6KA9 - chains C and D of the 4 polymer chains in the assembly; structure by X-ray diffraction, 1.40 A resolution.

[Chain C]
Name: Hemoglobin subunit alpha
From: Homo sapiens
Reference sequence: P69905 (HBA_HUMAN); residues 1-141 here correspond to UniProt positions 2-142 (UniProt number = residue number + 1)
Chain sequence (141 residues; each row starts with the number of its first residue):
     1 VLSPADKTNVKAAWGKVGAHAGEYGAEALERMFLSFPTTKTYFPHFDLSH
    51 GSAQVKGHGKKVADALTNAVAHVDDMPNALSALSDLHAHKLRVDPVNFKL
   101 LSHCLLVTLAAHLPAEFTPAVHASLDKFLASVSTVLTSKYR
Bound ions: heme Fe: His87 (together with carbon monoxide)
Small-molecule neighbours: carbon monoxide / heme: Leu29, Met32, Thr39, Tyr42, Phe43, His45, Phe46, His58, Lys61, Val62, Ala65, Leu66, Leu83, Leu86, His87, Leu91, Val93, Asn97, Phe98, Leu101, Leu105, Val132, Leu136
Swiss-Prot annotation at these positions:
  - binding site (O2): His58
  - binding site (heme b): His87
  - site: Thr8, Asn9 (Microbial infection: Cleavage), Lys11 (Not glycated), Ala13, Trp14 (Microbial infection: Cleavage), Tyr24, Gly25 (Microbial infection: Cleavage), Leu29, Glu30 (Microbial infection: Cleavage), His45, Phe46 (Microbial infection: Cleavage), Asp47, Leu48 (Microbial infection: Cleavage), Ser52, Ala53 (Microbial infection: Cleavage), Val55, Lys56 (Microbial infection: Cleavage), Lys56 (Not glycated), Gly59, Lys60 (Microbial infection: Cleavage), Lys60 (Not glycated), Lys90 (Not glycated), Leu91, Arg92 (Microbial infection: Cleavage), Lys99 (Not glycated), Leu106, Val107 (Microbial infection: Cleavage), Thr108, Leu109 (Microbial infection: Cleavage), Val121, His122 (Microbial infection: Cleavage), Ser133, Thr134 (Microbial infection: Cleavage)
  - modified residue: Ser3 (Phosphoserine), Lys7 (N6-succinyllysine), Thr8 (Phosphothreonine), Lys11 (N6-succinyllysine), Lys16 (N6-acetyllysine), Tyr24 (Phosphotyrosine), Ser35 (Phosphoserine), Lys40 (N6-succinyllysine), Ser49 (Phosphoserine), Ser102 (Phosphoserine), Thr108 (Phosphothreonine), Ser124 (Phosphoserine), Ser131 (Phosphoserine), Thr134 (Phosphothreonine), Thr137 (Phosphothreonine), Ser138 (Phosphoserine)
  - glycosylation (N-linked (Glc) (glycation) lysine): Lys7, Lys16, Lys40, Lys61

[Chain D]
Name: Hemoglobin subunit beta
From: Homo sapiens
Reference sequence: P68871 (HBB_HUMAN); residues 1-146 here correspond to UniProt positions 2-147 (UniProt number = residue number + 1)
Chain sequence (146 residues; row label = number of the first residue in the row):
     1 VHLTPEEKSAVTALWGKVNVDEVGGEALGRLLVVYPWTQRFFESFGDLST
    51 PDAVMGNPKVKAHGKKVLGAFSDGLAHLDNLKGTFATLSELHCDKLHVDP
   101 ENFRLLGNVLVCVLAHHFGKEFTPPVQAAYQKVVAGVANALAHKYH
Covalently attached groups: but-2-enedial (2FU) linked to Lys82
Bound ions: protoporphyrin IX containing ni(II) Ni near His92 (its only coordinating residue here)
Small-molecule neighbours: protoporphyrin IX containing ni(II) (HNI): Leu31, Thr38, Phe41, Phe42, Phe45, His63, Lys66, Val67, Ala70, Phe71, Phe85, Leu88, Leu91, His92, Leu96, Val98, Asn102, Phe103, Leu106, Val137, Leu141
Swiss-Prot annotation at these positions:
  - binding site ((2R)-2,3-bisphosphoglycerate): Val1, His2, Lys82, His143
  - binding site (heme b): His63, His92
  - site: Glu7, Lys8 (Microbial infection: Cleavage), Gly25, Glu26 (Microbial infection: Cleavage), Gly29, Arg30 (Microbial infection: Cleavage), Tyr35, Pro36 (Microbial infection: Cleavage), Trp37, Thr38 (Microbial infection: Cleavage), Phe45, Gly46 (Microbial infection: Cleavage), Asp52, Ala53 (Microbial infection: Cleavage), Gly56, Asn57 (Microbial infection: Cleavage), Lys59 (Not glycated), Phe71, Ser72 (Microbial infection: Cleavage), Gly74, Leu75 (Microbial infection: Cleavage), Lys82 (Not glycated), Thr84, Phe85 (Microbial infection: Cleavage), His92, Cys93 (Microbial infection: Cleavage), Lys95 (Not glycated), Arg104, Leu105 (Microbial infection: Cleavage), Leu110, Val111 (Microbial infection: Cleavage), Gly119, Lys120 (Microbial infection: Cleavage), Phe122, Thr123 (Microbial infection: Cleavage), Ala128, Ala129 (Microbial infection: Cleavage) and 2 more in UniProt
  - modified residue: Val1 (N-acetylvaline), Ser9 (Phosphoserine), Thr12 (Phosphothreonine), Ser44 (Phosphoserine), Thr50 (Phosphothreonine), Lys59 (N6-acetyllysine), Lys82 (N6-acetyllysine), Thr87 (Phosphothreonine), Cys93 (S-nitrosocysteine), Lys144 (N6-acetyllysine)
  - glycosylation: Val1 (N-linked (Glc) (glycation) valine), Lys8 (N-linked (Glc) (glycation) lysine), Lys17 (N-linked (Glc) (glycation) lysine), Lys66 (N-linked (Glc) (glycation) lysine), Lys120 (N-linked (Glc) (glycation) lysine), Lys144 (N-linked (Glc) (glycation) lysine)

[Interface between chain C and chain D]
Contacting residue pairs - 39 pairs, chain C then chain D:
  Glu30(C) - Pro124(D)
  Arg31(C) - Phe122(D)  hydrogen bond (side chain-backbone)
  Arg31(C) - Thr123(D)
  Arg31(C) - Pro124(D)
  Arg31(C) - Gln127(D)  hydrogen bond
  Leu34(C) - Pro124(D)  hydrophobic
  Leu34(C) - Pro125(D)
  Leu34(C) - Ala128(D)
  Ser35(C) - Gln127(D)
  Ser35(C) - Ala128(D)
  Ser35(C) - Gln131(D)
  Phe36(C) - Gln131(D)
  His103(C) - Asn108(D)
  His103(C) - Val111(D)
  His103(C) - Gln131(D)  hydrogen bond
  Cys104(C) - Gln127(D)
  Leu106(C) - Cys112(D)  hydrophobic
  Val107(C) - Val111(D)  hydrophobic
  Val107(C) - Ala115(D)
  Val107(C) - Gln127(D)
  Ala110(C) - Cys112(D)
  Ala110(C) - Ala115(D)
  Ala110(C) - His116(D)
  Ala111(C) - Ala115(D)
  Ala111(C) - Gly119(D)
  Leu113(C) - His116(D)
  Pro114(C) - His116(D)  hydrogen bond (backbone-side chain)
  Phe117(C) - Arg30(D)  hydrogen bond (backbone-side chain)
  Phe117(C) - His116(D)
  Thr118(C) - Arg30(D)
  Pro119(C) - Arg30(D)
  Pro119(C) - Val33(D)
  Pro119(C) - Met55(D)  hydrophobic
  His122(C) - Arg30(D)  hydrogen bond
  His122(C) - Val34(D)
  His122(C) - Cys112(D)
  Ala123(C) - Val34(D)
  Asp126(C) - Val34(D)
  Asp126(C) - Tyr35(D)  hydrogen bond
Interface residues without a listed pair, chain D (19 interface residues in all): Lys120

[Overview]
The chain C/chain D interface involves 19 residues from each chain, with 7 hydrogen bonds. Polar pairs include
Arg31(C)-Phe122(D), Arg31(C)-Gln127(D) and His103(C)-Gln131(D). Ligands of chain C: carbon monoxide / heme.
Bound to chain D: protoporphyrin IX containing ni(II). Covalently linked but-2-enedial: at Lys82(D).
Chain C is Hemoglobin subunit alpha and chain D is Hemoglobin subunit beta, both from Homo sapiens; the
structure, Crosslinked alpha(Fe-CO)-beta(Ni) human hemoglobin A in the T quaternary structure at 95 K: Dark,
was determined by X-ray diffraction, deposited together with 6KAE, 6KAH, 6KAI, 6KAO, 6KAP, 6KAQ and 11 further
entries.
